1NBU - chains B and H of the 8 polymer chains in the assembly; structure by X-ray diffraction, 1.60 A resolution.

Chain B:
Name: Probable dihydroneopterin aldolase
Organism: Mycobacterium tuberculosis
Notes: EC 4.1.2.25
Reference sequence: P0A580 (FOLB_MYCTU); residues 1-119 here = UniProt positions 1-119
Chain sequence (119 residues; row label = number of the first residue in the row):
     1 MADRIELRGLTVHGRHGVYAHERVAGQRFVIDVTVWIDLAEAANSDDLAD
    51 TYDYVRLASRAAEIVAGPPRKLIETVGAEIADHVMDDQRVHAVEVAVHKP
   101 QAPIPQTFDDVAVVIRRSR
Disordered / not traced: 1
Differences from the reference sequence: engineered mutation A20 (Asp in P0A580)
Residues lining bound ligands:
  - PH2 (2-amino-6-hydroxymethyl-7,8-dihydro-3H-pteridin-4-one), molecule 1: I5, L48, T51, Y52, D53, Y54, V55
  - PH2, molecule 2: G17, V18, E22, K71, L72, I73, E74, K99, V113
What the authors report for this chain:
  - binding site for PH2: D53, Y54

Chain H:
Name: Probable dihydroneopterin aldolase
Organism: Mycobacterium tuberculosis
Notes: EC 4.1.2.25
Reference sequence: P0A580 (FOLB_MYCTU); residues 1-119 here = UniProt positions 1-119
Chain sequence (119 residues; numbered 1 to 119; the number before each row is that of its first residue):
     1 MADRIELRGLTVHGRHGVYDHERVAGQRFVIDVTVWIDLAEAANSDDLAD
    51 TYDYVRLASRAAEIVAGPPRKLIETVGAEIADHVMDDQRVHAVEVAVHKP
   101 QAPIPQTFDDVAVVIRRSR
Disordered / not traced: 1
Residues lining bound ligands:
  - PH2 (2-amino-6-hydroxymethyl-7,8-dihydro-3H-pteridin-4-one), molecule 1: I5, L48, T51, Y52, D53, Y54, V55
  - PH2, molecule 2: G17, V18, E22, K71, L72, I73, E74, K99, V113
What the authors report for this chain:
  - binding site for PH2: V18, L72, E74, K99
  - catalytic residues: E22, K99 (citing earlier work)

Chain B / chain H interface:
Pairs across the interface (20; chain B residue first):
  T11(B) with T107(H)
  H13(B) with I104(H); P105(H)
  H21(B) with A25(H)
  V24(B) with H21(H)
  A25(B) with H21(H); P103(H)
  R28(B) with Q106(H); T107(H); F108(H), hydrogen bond (side chain-backbone)
  P100(B) with Q101(H)
  Q101(B) with P100(H); Q101(H)
  P103(B) with A25(H), hydrophobic
  I104(B) with H13(H)
  P105(B) with H13(H)
  Q106(B) with R28(H)
  T107(B) with T11(H); R28(H)
  F108(B) with R28(H), hydrogen bond (backbone-side chain)
Also at the interface, not in a pair above, chain H (15 interface residues in all): V24, G26

Overview:
The interface between chain B and chain H involves 14 residues on one side and 15 on the other, with 2
hydrogen bonds. Polar pairs include R28(B)-F108(H) and F108(B)-R28(H). Bound to chain B: compound PH2. From
the paper: catalytic residues E22(H) and K99(H); a binding site for PH2 at D53(B), Y54(B) and V18(H) among
others.
Chain B is Probable dihydroneopterin aldolase and chain H is Probable dihydroneopterin aldolase, both from
Mycobacterium tuberculosis; the structure, 7,8-Dihydroneopterin Aldolase Complexed with Product From
Mycobacterium Tuberculosis, was determined by X-ray diffraction together with 1Z9W from the same study.
